PDB entry 9H1L | electron microscopy, 2.14 A resolution | chains C and F of the 12 polymer chains in the assembly

== Chain C (and F) ==
Name: Methyl-coenzyme M reductase subunit alpha
From: Methanococcus maripaludis
Notes: EC 2.8.4.1; chain F of this document is another copy of the same molecule, construct and numbering; everything in this record applies to it too
Reference sequence: A0A2L1CBB0 (A0A2L1CBB0_METMI); numbering as in UniProt (aligned over 1-553)
Sequence (553 residues; each row starts with the number of its first residue):
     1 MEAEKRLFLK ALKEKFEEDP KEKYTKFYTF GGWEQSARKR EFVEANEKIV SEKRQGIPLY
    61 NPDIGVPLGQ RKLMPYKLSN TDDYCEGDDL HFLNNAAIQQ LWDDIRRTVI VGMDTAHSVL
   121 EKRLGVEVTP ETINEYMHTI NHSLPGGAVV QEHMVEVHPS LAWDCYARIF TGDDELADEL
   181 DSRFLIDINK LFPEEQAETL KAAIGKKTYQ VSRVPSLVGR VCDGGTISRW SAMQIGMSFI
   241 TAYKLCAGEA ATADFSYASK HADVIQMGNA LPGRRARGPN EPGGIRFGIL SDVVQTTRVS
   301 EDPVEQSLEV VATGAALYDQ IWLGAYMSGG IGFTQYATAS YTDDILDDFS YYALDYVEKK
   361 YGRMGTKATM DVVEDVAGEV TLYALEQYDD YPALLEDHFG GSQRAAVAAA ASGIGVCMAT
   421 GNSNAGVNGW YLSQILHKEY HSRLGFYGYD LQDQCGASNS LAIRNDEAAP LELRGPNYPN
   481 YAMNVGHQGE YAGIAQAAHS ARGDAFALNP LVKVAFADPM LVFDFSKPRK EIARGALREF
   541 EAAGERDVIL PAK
Unresolved in the structure: 1-3 (chain F: 1-5, 31-58)
Differences from the reference sequence: variant Ser51 (Ala in A0A2L1CBB0)
Modified residues: His261 (N1-methylated histidine; MHS); Arg275 (5-methyl-arginine; AGM); Gln403 (2-methyl-glutamine; MGN); Gly448 (thioglycin; GL3); Cys455 (S-methylcysteine; SMC)
Residues lining bound ligands:
  - 1-thioethanesulfonic acid (COM): Phe333, Tyr336, Phe446, Tyr447, Gly448
  - factor 430 (F43), molecule 1: Ala148, Val149, Gln151, Met154, Met233, Met237, Ile240, Ala247
  - factor 430 (F43), molecule 2: Gly329, Gly330, Ile331, Gly332, Phe333, Thr334, Gln335, Tyr336, Phe399, Gly400, Gln403, Gly445, Phe446
  - FeFe cofactor (S5Q): His142, Ala148, Val149, Val150, Gln151, Glu152
  - Coenzyme B (TP7): Arg274, Leu323, Met327, Ser328, Phe333, Phe446, Ala482, Met483, Asn484, Val485
From the paper describing this entry:
  - conformationally variable residues (loop rearrangement, order/disorder transition): Gly31 to Pro58, Gln151, Lys244 to Glu249
  - factor 430 coordination: Gln151
  - binding site for 1-thioethanesulfonic acid: Tyr336
  - binding site for Coenzyme B: Arg229, Lys260, His261
  - post-translational modification sites: His261

== Chain C / chain F interface ==
Pairs across the interface - 190 pairs, chain C then chain F:
  Lys39(C) with Met154(F), hydrogen bond (side chain-backbone); Val155(F); Glu156(F), salt bridge
  Glu41(C) with His158(F)
  Phe42(C) with Glu156(F); Val157(F); His158(F); Pro159(F)
  Ala45(C) with His158(F); Ser160(F)
  Ile49(C) with Ser160(F); Trp163(F), hydrophobic
  Lys53(C) with Trp163(F)
  Arg54(C) with Asn141(F); Trp163(F), hydrogen bond (side chain-backbone); Cys165(F), hydrogen bond (side chain-backbone); Tyr166(F); Met520(F)
  Gln55(C) with Met520(F)
  Gly56(C) with Arg183(F), hydrogen bond (backbone-side chain)
  Ile57(C) with Asn141(F); Arg183(F)
  Pro58(C) with Asn141(F); Phe184(F)
  Leu59(C) with Asn141(F); His142(F); Pro145(F), hydrophobic; Pro159(F); Ala162(F)
  Tyr60(C) with His142(F); Glu156(F), hydrogen bond
  Asn61(C) with His142(F), hydrogen bond (backbone-side chain)
  Ile64(C) with His138(F); His142(F)
  Gly65(C) with Val149(F)
  Val66(C) with Val149(F), hydrogen bond (backbone-backbone); Val150(F)
  Pro67(C) with Glu152(F)
  Leu68(C) with Glu152(F); His153(F); Met154(F)
  Gly69(C) with Glu152(F), hydrogen bond (backbone-side chain)
  Gln70(C) with Glu152(F), hydrogen bond (backbone-side chain)
  Arg71(C) with Glu152(F); His153(F)
  Met74(C) with His153(F)
  Tyr76(C) with His153(F)
  Gly87(C) with Val155(F)
  Asp88(C) with Val155(F); Glu156(F), hydrogen bond (side chain-backbone)
  His91(C) with Val155(F); Val157(F)
  Phe92(C) with Val221(F), hydrophobic
  Leu93(C) with Leu161(F); Leu217(F), hydrophobic; Trp230(F), hydrophobic; Ile549(F)
  Asn94(C) with Glu156(F), hydrogen bond (side chain-backbone); Val157(F); His158(F), hydrogen bond (side chain-backbone); Leu161(F); Ile549(F)
  Ala96(C) with Arg546(F); Leu550(F), hydrophobic
  Gln99(C) with Val221(F); Arg546(F), hydrogen bond
  Trp102(C) with Val221(F)
  Arg106(C) with Arg220(F); Val221(F), hydrogen bond (side chain-backbone)
  Gly146(C) with Ile331(F)
  Gly147(C) with Ile331(F)
  Ala148(C) with Ile331(F), hydrophobic
  Glu152(C) with Leu73(F)
  His153(C) with Leu68(F); Gln335(F), hydrogen bond (backbone-side chain)
  Met154(C) with Ile331(F), hydrophobic
  Val155(C) with Gly87(F); Asp88(F); His91(F); Ile331(F)
  Glu156(C) with Asp88(F), hydrogen bond (backbone-side chain); Asn94(F), hydrogen bond (backbone-side chain)
  Val157(C) with His91(F); Leu93(F), hydrophobic; Asn94(F)
  His158(C) with Asp89(F), salt bridge; Asn94(F), hydrogen bond (backbone-side chain)
  Leu161(C) with Leu93(F); Asn94(F)
  Leu217(C) with Arg220(F)
  Val218(C) with Leu93(F), hydrophobic
  Gly219(C) with Arg220(F)
  Arg220(C) with Arg106(F); Leu217(F); Gly219(F); Arg220(F); Val221(F); Arg546(F)
  Val221(C) with Phe92(F), hydrophobic; Gln99(F); Trp102(F); Arg106(F), hydrogen bond (backbone-side chain); Arg220(F); Tyr326(F)
  Cys222(C) with Ala325(F), hydrophobic; Tyr326(F)
  Asp223(C) with Arg277(F), salt bridge; Tyr326(F)
  Gly225(C) with Arg277(F)
  Thr226(C) with Arg277(F), hydrogen bond; Ala325(F); Tyr326(F)
  Arg229(C) with Arg277(F); Tyr326(F); Met327(F); Ser328(F)
  Trp230(C) with Leu93(F), hydrophobic; Ser328(F); Gly329(F); Gly330(F)
  Met233(C) with Ser328(F); Gly329(F)
  Gln234(C) with Gly329(F); Gly330(F)
  Gly248(C) with Tyr447(F)
  Ala270(C) with Ala276(F), hydrophobic
  Arg274(C) with Arg229(F), hydrogen bond (backbone-side chain)
  Ala276(C) with Arg277(F); Gly278(F)
  Arg277(C) with Asp223(F), salt bridge; Gly225(F); Thr226(F), hydrogen bond; Arg229(F); Ala276(F)
  Gly278(C) with Ala276(F), hydrogen bond (backbone-backbone)
  Ala325(C) with Cys222(F), hydrophobic; Thr226(F)
  Tyr326(C) with Val221(F); Cys222(F); Asp223(F); Thr226(F); Arg229(F)
  Met327(C) with Arg229(F), hydrogen bond (backbone-side chain)
  Ser328(C) with Arg229(F); Trp230(F), hydrogen bond (backbone-backbone); Met233(F)
  Gly329(C) with Trp230(F); Met233(F)
  Gly330(C) with Trp230(F); Gln234(F)
  Ile331(C) with Gly146(F); Gly147(F); Ala148(F), hydrophobic; Met154(F), hydrophobic; Val155(F)
  Thr334(C) with Val155(F)
  Gln335(C) with His153(F), hydrogen bond
  Arg538(C) with His158(F); Val548(F), hydrogen bond (side chain-backbone); Ile549(F); Pro551(F)
  Phe540(C) with Leu550(F); Pro551(F)
  Ala542(C) with Arg546(F); Leu550(F)
  Ala543(C) with Arg546(F), hydrogen bond (backbone-side chain)
  Glu545(C) with Glu545(F); Arg546(F), salt bridge; Leu550(F)
  Arg546(C) with Gln99(F); Arg220(F); Ala542(F); Ala543(F), hydrogen bond (side chain-backbone); Gly544(F); Glu545(F), salt bridge
  Asp547(C) with Arg538(F); Glu545(F)
  Val548(C) with Arg538(F), hydrogen bond (backbone-side chain)
  Ile549(C) with Leu93(F); Asn94(F); Ala96(F); Gln99(F); Arg538(F)
  Leu550(C) with Ala96(F), hydrophobic; Arg538(F), hydrogen bond (backbone-side chain); Phe540(F); Ala542(F); Glu545(F)
  Pro551(C) with Arg538(F); Phe540(F)
Interface residues without a listed pair, chain C (95 interface residues in all): Asn46, Lys72, Leu73, Asn95, Asp103, Ala247, Gly273, Glu281, Phe399, Glu539, Glu541
Interface residues without a listed pair, chain F (86 interface residues in all): Lys72, Asn95, Thr139, Arg168, Val218, Ala270, Pro272, Glu281, Thr334, Glu539, Glu541, Asp547

== In short ==
95 residues of chain C face 86 of chain F across their interface; the contacts include 31 hydrogen bonds and 6
salt bridges. Polar pairs include Lys39(C)-Glu156(F), His158(C)-Asp89(F) and Asp223(C)-Arg277(F). From the
paper: a binding site for Coenzyme B at Arg229(C), Lys260(C) and His261(C); a binding site for
1-thioethanesulfonic acid at Tyr336(C).
Chain C and chain F are both Methyl-coenzyme M reductase subunit alpha (Methanococcus maripaludis); the
structure, Methyl-coenzyme M reductase activation complex binding to the A2 component after incubation with
ATP, was determined by electron microscopy (same publication as 8S7V and 8S7X).
